8WIF - chains a and l of the 23 polymer chains in the assembly; structure by electron microscopy, 2.90 A resolution.

[Chain a]
Molecule: 16S rRNA
Source organism: Mycolicibacterium smegmatis MC2 155
Sequence (1528 nucleotides; row label = number of the first residue in the row):
     1 UUUUUGUUUGGAGAGUUUGAUCCUGGCUCAGGACGAACGCUGGCGGCGUG
    51 CUUAACACAUGCAAGUCGAACGGAAAGGCCCUUUCGGGGGUACUCGAGUG
   101 GCGAACGGGUGAGUAACACGUGGGUGAUCUGCCCUGCACUUUGGGAUAAG
   151 CCUGGGAAACUGGGUCUAAUACCGAAUACACCCUGCUGGUCGCAUGGCCU
   201 GGUAGGGGAAAGCUUUUGCGGUGUGGGAUGGGCCCGCGGCCUAUCAGCUU
   251 GUUGGUGGGGUGAUGGCCUACCAAGGCGACGACGGGUAGCCGGCCUGAGA
   301 GGGUGACCGGCCACACUGGGACUGAGAUACGGCCCAGACUCCUACGGGAG
   351 GCAGCAGUGGGGAAUAUUGCACAAUGGGCGCAAGCCUGAUGCAGCGACGC
   401 CGCGUGAGGGAUGACGGCCUUCGGGUUGUAAACCUCUUUCAGCACAGACG
   451 AAGCGCAAGUGACGGUAUGUGCAGAAGAAGGACCGGCCAACUACGUGCCA
   501 GCAGCCGCGGUAAUACGUAGGGUCCGAGCGUUGUCCGGAAUUACUGGGCG
   551 UAAAGAGCUCGUAGGUGGUUUGUCGCGUUGUUCGUGAAAACUCACAGCUU
   601 AACUGUGGGCGUGCGGGCGAUACGGGCAGACUAGAGUACUGCAGGGGAGA
   651 CUGGAAUUCCUGGUGUAGCGGUGGAAUGCGCAGAUAUCAGGAGGAACACC
   701 GGUGGCGAAGGCGGGUCUCUGGGCAGUAACUGACGCUGAGGAGCGAAAGC
   751 GUGGGGAGCGAACAGGAUUAGAUACCCUGGUAGUCCACGCCGUAAACGGU
   801 GGGUACUAGGUGUGGGUUUCCUUCCUUGGGAUCCGUGCCGUAGCUAACGC
   851 AUUAAGUACCCCGCCUGGGGAGUACGGCCGCAAGGCUAAAACUCAAAGGA
   901 AUUGACGGGGGCCCGCACAAGCGGCGGAGCAUGUGGAUUAAUUCGAUGCA
   951 ACGCGAAGAACCUUACCUGGGUUUGACAUGCACAGGACGCCGGCAGAGAU
  1001 GUCGGUUCCCUUGUGGCCUGUGUGCAGGUGGUGCAUGGCUGUCGUCAGCU
  1051 CGUGUCGUGAGAUGUUGGGUUAAGUCCCGCAACGAGCGCAACCCUUGUCU
  1101 CAUGUUGCCAGCACGUUAUGGUGGGGACUCGUGAGAGACUGCCGGGGUCA
  1151 ACUCGGAGGAAGGUGGGGAUGACGUCAAGUCAUCAUGCCCCUUAUGUCCA
  1201 GGGCUUCACACAUGCUACAAUGGCCGGUACAAAGGGCUGCGAUGCCGUGA
  1251 GGUGGAGCGAAUCCUUUCAAAGCCGGUCUCAGUUCGGAUCGGGGUCUGCA
  1301 ACUCGACCCCGUGAAGUCGGAGUCGCUAGUAAUCGCAGAUCAGCAACGCU
  1351 GCGGUGAAUACGUUCCCGGGCCUUGUACACACCGCCCGUCACGUCAUGAA
  1401 AGUCGGUAACACCCGAAGCCGGUGGCCUAACCCUUGUGGAGGGAGCCGUC
  1451 GAAGGUGGGAUCGGCGAUUGGGACGAAGUCGUAACAAGGUAGCCGUACCG
  1501 GAAGGUGCGGCUGGAUCACCUCCUUUCU
Not modelled in the structure: 1-6, 1524-1528

[Chain l]
Molecule: 30S ribosomal protein S11
Source organism: Mycolicibacterium smegmatis MC2 155
UniProt: A0QSL6 (RS11_MYCS2); residues 1-138 here = UniProt positions 1-138
Chain sequence (138 residues; numbered 1 to 138; the number before each row is that of its first residue):
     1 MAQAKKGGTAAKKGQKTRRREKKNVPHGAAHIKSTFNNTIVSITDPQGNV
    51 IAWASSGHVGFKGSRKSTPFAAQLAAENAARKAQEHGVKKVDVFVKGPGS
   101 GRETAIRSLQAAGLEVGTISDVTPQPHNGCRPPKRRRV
Not modelled in the structure: 1-22, 138

[Chain a / chain l interface]
Pairs across the interface - 78 pairs, chain a then chain l:
  G654(a) - His127(l)  base contact
  A655(a) - Gln125(l)  hydrogen bond to the sugar
  A655(a) - Pro126(l)  base contact
  A655(a) - His127(l)  hydrogen bond to the base
  A655(a) - Gly129(l)  base contact
  A656(a) - Pro124(l)  phosphate contact
  A656(a) - Pro126(l)  sugar contact
  A656(a) - Cys130(l)  base contact
  U657(a) - Cys130(l)  sugar contact
  G663(a) - Gly48(l)  hydrogen bond to the base
  G663(a) - Asn49(l)  hydrogen bond to the base
  U664(a) - Asn49(l)  sugar contact
  U664(a) - Val50(l)  hydrogen bond to the sugar
  G665(a) - Lys23(l)  salt bridge to the phosphate
  G665(a) - Val50(l)  sugar contact
  G665(a) - Trp53(l)  hydrogen bond to the sugar
  U666(a) - Trp53(l)  hydrogen bond to the sugar
  A667(a) - Trp53(l)  sugar contact
  A667(a) - His58(l)  sugar contact
  G668(a) - Ser55(l)  hydrogen bond to the phosphate
  G668(a) - Gly57(l)  sugar contact
  G668(a) - His58(l)  salt bridge to the phosphate
  C669(a) - Asn38(l)  hydrogen bond to the phosphate
  C669(a) - Ser55(l)  hydrogen bond to the phosphate
  C669(a) - Ser56(l)  phosphate contact
  C669(a) - Gly57(l)  hydrogen bond to the phosphate
  C669(a) - Lys66(l)  salt bridge to the phosphate
  G670(a) - Asn38(l)  phosphate contact
  G670(a) - Lys66(l)  base contact
  G671(a) - Asn37(l)  hydrogen bond to the phosphate
  G671(a) - Gly63(l)  base contact
  G671(a) - Lys66(l)  hydrogen bond to the base
  U672(a) - Asn37(l)  hydrogen bond to the phosphate
  U672(a) - Gly63(l)  base contact
  U672(a) - Ser64(l)  hydrogen bond to the base
  U672(a) - Arg136(l)  hydrogen bond to the phosphate
  G673(a) - Arg136(l)  salt bridge to the phosphate
  G674(a) - Ser64(l)  hydrogen bond to the phosphate
  A675(a) - Gly63(l)  phosphate contact
  A675(a) - Ser64(l)  hydrogen bond to the phosphate
  A684(a) - Trp53(l)  base contact
  U685(a) - Ile40(l)  base contact
  A686(a) - Lys33(l)  salt bridge to the phosphate
  A686(a) - Ser42(l)  hydrogen bond to the sugar
  A686(a) - Val50(l)  base contact
  U687(a) - His31(l)  sugar contact
  U687(a) - Thr44(l)  sugar contact
  U687(a) - Gly48(l)  hydrogen bond to the sugar
  U687(a) - Val50(l)  sugar contact
  U687(a) - Lys96(l)  salt bridge to the phosphate
  C688(a) - Gln47(l)  sugar contact
  C688(a) - Gly48(l)  sugar contact
  G694(a) - Cys130(l)  base contact
  A696(a) - Asn128(l)  hydrogen bond to the sugar
  A696(a) - Gly129(l)  base contact
  C697(a) - His127(l)  phosphate contact
  C697(a) - Asn128(l)  sugar contact
  A698(a) - His127(l)  stacking on the base
  A698(a) - Asn128(l)  sugar contact
  G758(a) - Cys130(l)  sugar contact
  G758(a) - Arg131(l)  hydrogen bond to the sugar
  C759(a) - Arg131(l)  sugar contact
  C759(a) - Pro133(l)  phosphate contact
  C759(a) - Lys134(l)  phosphate contact
  G760(a) - Pro133(l)  phosphate contact
  G760(a) - Lys134(l)  hydrogen bond to the phosphate
  A761(a) - Lys134(l)  salt bridge to the phosphate
  C775(a) - Arg137(l)  phosphate contact
  C776(a) - Arg136(l)  hydrogen bond to the phosphate
  C776(a) - Arg137(l)  hydrogen bond to the phosphate
  C777(a) - Arg136(l)  salt bridge to the phosphate
  U1490(a) - Arg137(l)  hydrogen bond to the base
  U1506(a) - Lys134(l)  phosphate contact
  U1506(a) - Arg137(l)  salt bridge to the phosphate
  G1507(a) - Lys134(l)  salt bridge to the phosphate
  G1507(a) - Arg137(l)  salt bridge to the phosphate
  C1508(a) - Arg131(l)  salt bridge to the phosphate
  G1509(a) - Arg131(l)  salt bridge to the phosphate
Interface residues without a listed pair, chain a (40 interface residues in all): A695, A757
Interface residues without a listed pair, chain l (38 interface residues in all): Thr35, Ile51, Lys62, Pro132, Arg135

[Summary]
The interface between chain a and chain l involves 40 residues on one side and 38 on the other, with 26
hydrogen bonds, 13 salt bridges and 1 aromatic stacking contact. Among the polar pairs are A655(a)-His127(l),
G663(a)-Gly48(l) and G663(a)-Asn49(l).
Here chain a is 16S rRNA and chain l is 30S ribosomal protein S11, both from Mycolicibacterium smegmatis MC2
155. Entry 8WIF (Cryo- EM structure of Mycobacterium smegmatis 30S ribosomal subunit (body 2) of 70S ribosome
and RafH) was determined by electron microscopy, deposited together with 8WHX, 8WHY, 8WI7, 8WI8, 8WI9, 8WIB,
8WIC and 8WID.
